Entry 4H9L (X-ray diffraction, 2.77 A resolution); this record covers chains L and H of the 3 polymer chains in the assembly.

[Chain L]
Molecule: Reaction center protein L chain
From: Rhodobacter sphaeroides
UniProtKB: P0C0Y8 (RCEL_RHOSH); residues 1-281 here correspond to UniProt positions 2-282 (UniProt number = residue number + 1)
Sequence (281 residues; row label = number of the first residue in the row):
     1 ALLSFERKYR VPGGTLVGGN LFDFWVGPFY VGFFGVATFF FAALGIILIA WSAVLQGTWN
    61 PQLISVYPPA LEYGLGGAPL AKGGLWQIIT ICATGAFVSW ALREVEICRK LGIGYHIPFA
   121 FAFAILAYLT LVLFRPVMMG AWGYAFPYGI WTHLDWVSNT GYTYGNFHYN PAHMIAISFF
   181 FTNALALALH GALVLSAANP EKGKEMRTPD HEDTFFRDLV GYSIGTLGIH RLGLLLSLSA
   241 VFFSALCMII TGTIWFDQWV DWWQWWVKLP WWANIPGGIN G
Disordered / not traced: 281
Metal / ion sites: Fe ion: His-190, His-230 (shared with 3 residues of chain M)
Small-molecule neighbours:
  - bacteriochlorophyll a (BCL), molecule 1: Ile-46, Tyr-128, Leu-131, Phe-146, Ile-150, Trp-151, His-153, Leu-154, Trp-156, Val-157
  - bacteriochlorophyll a (BCL), molecule 2: Phe-97, Phe-121, Ala-124, Ile-125, Ala-127, Tyr-128, Leu-131, Trp-156, Val-157, Ser-158, Thr-160, Gly-161, Tyr-162, Asn-166, Phe-167, His-168, His-173, Ala-176, Ile-177, Phe-180, Phe-181, Val-241, Ser-244, Ala-245, Cys-247, Met-248
  - bacteriochlorophyll a (BCL), molecule 3: Val-157, Tyr-162, His-168, Phe-181
  - bacteriochlorophyll a (BCL), molecule 4: His-168, Met-174, Ile-177, Ser-178, Phe-181, Thr-182, Leu-185
  - bacteriopheophytin a (BPH), molecule 1: Phe-41, Ala-42, Gly-45, Ile-49, Ile-89, Cys-92, Ala-93, Ala-96, Phe-97, Trp-100, Glu-104, Ile-117, Ala-120, Phe-121, Phe-123, Ala-124, Tyr-128, Phe-146, Tyr-148, Gly-149, Ile-150, His-153, Phe-180, Ser-237, Leu-238, Val-241
  - bacteriopheophytin a (BPH), molecule 2: Phe-181, Ala-184, Leu-185, Ala-188, Leu-189, Phe-216, Leu-219, Val-220
  - ubiquinone-10 (U10), molecule 1: Phe-29, Tyr-30, Val-31, Gly-35, Thr-38, Phe-39, Trp-100, Arg-103
  - ubiquinone-10 (U10), molecule 2: Leu-189, His-190, Leu-193, Glu-212, Asp-213, Phe-216, Tyr-222, Ser-223, Ile-224, Gly-225, Thr-226, Ile-229

[Chain H]
Molecule: Reaction center protein H chain
From: Rhodobacter sphaeroides
UniProtKB: P0C0Y7 (RCEH_RHOSH); numbering as in UniProt (aligned over 11-250)
Sequence (260 residues; row label = number of the first residue in the row):
     1 MVGVTAFGNF DLASLAIYSF WIFLAGLIYY LQTENMREGY PLENEDGTPA ANQGPFPLPK
    61 PKTFILPHGR GTLTVPGPES EDRPIALART AVSEGFPHAP TGDPMKDGVG PASWVARRDL
   121 PELDGHGHNK IKPMKAAAGF HVSAGKNPIG LPVRGCDLEI AGKVVDIWVD IPEQMARFLE
   181 VELKDGSTRL LPMQMVKVQS NRVHVNALSS DLFAGIPTIK SPTEVTLLEE DKICGYVAGG
   241 LMYAAPKRKS VVAAMLAEYA
Disordered / not traced: 1-10, 249-260
Differences from the reference sequence: expression tag (1-10, 251-260)

[Chain L / chain H interface]
Pairs across the interface - 67 pairs, chain L then chain H:
  Ala-1(L) / Leu-42(H)
  Ala-1(L) / Glu-43(H)
  Ala-1(L) / Ala-50(H)
  Leu-2(L) / Leu-42(H)
  Leu-2(L) / Glu-43(H)  hydrogen bond (backbone-backbone)
  Leu-3(L) / Gly-39(H)
  Leu-3(L) / Tyr-40(H)  hydrophobic
  Leu-3(L) / Leu-42(H)  hydrophobic
  Ser-4(L) / Gly-39(H)  hydrogen bond (backbone-backbone)
  Ser-4(L) / Glu-43(H)
  Ser-4(L) / Glu-79(H)
  Ser-4(L) / Glu-81(H)
  Phe-5(L) / Gly-39(H)
  Phe-5(L) / Glu-81(H)
  Arg-7(L) / Glu-45(H)  hydrogen bond (side chain-backbone)
  Arg-7(L) / Leu-87(H)
  Arg-7(L) / Arg-89(H)
  Arg-7(L) / His-98(H)  hydrogen bond
  Lys-8(L) / Glu-81(H)  salt bridge
  Lys-8(L) / Arg-83(H)
  Lys-8(L) / Ile-85(H)
  Lys-8(L) / Leu-87(H)
  Lys-8(L) / Val-109(H)
  Lys-8(L) / Gly-110(H)  hydrogen bond (backbone-backbone)
  Lys-8(L) / Ser-113(H)  hydrogen bond (backbone-side chain)
  Lys-8(L) / Trp-114(H)
  Tyr-9(L) / Gly-110(H)
  Tyr-9(L) / Ser-113(H)
  Arg-10(L) / Pro-97(H)
  Arg-10(L) / His-98(H)  hydrogen bond (backbone-backbone)
  Val-11(L) / Leu-87(H)  hydrophobic
  Val-11(L) / Pro-97(H)
  Val-11(L) / His-98(H)
  Val-11(L) / Gly-110(H)
  Val-11(L) / Pro-111(H)
  Val-11(L) / Tyr-243(H)
  Pro-12(L) / Pro-97(H)
  Pro-12(L) / His-98(H)
  Pro-12(L) / Met-242(H)
  Gly-13(L) / Met-242(H)
  Asp-23(L) / Pro-97(H)
  Phe-24(L) / Gly-95(H)
  Phe-24(L) / Phe-96(H)  hydrophobic
  Trp-25(L) / Gly-95(H)  hydrogen bond (backbone-backbone)
  Trp-25(L) / Phe-96(H)
  Trp-25(L) / Pro-97(H)
  Lys-110(L) / Pro-111(H)
  Leu-111(L) / Pro-111(H)
  Gly-112(L) / Pro-111(H)
  Gly-112(L) / Ala-238(H)
  Ala-198(L) / Phe-64(H)
  Asn-199(L) / Lys-62(H)  hydrogen bond
  Gly-203(L) / Ile-65(H)
  Lys-204(L) / Ile-65(H)
  Glu-205(L) / Ile-65(H)
  Glu-205(L) / Leu-66(H)
  Glu-205(L) / Pro-67(H)
  Met-206(L) / Phe-64(H)  hydrophobic
  Met-206(L) / Ile-65(H)  hydrogen bond (backbone-backbone)
  Met-206(L) / Leu-66(H)  hydrophobic
  Met-206(L) / Pro-67(H)
  Thr-208(L) / Gly-125(H)
  Pro-209(L) / Glu-173(H)
  Asp-210(L) / Asp-124(H)
  Asp-210(L) / Gly-125(H)  hydrogen bond (side chain-backbone)
  Asp-210(L) / Pro-172(H)
  Thr-226(L) / Glu-173(H)  hydrogen bond
Other interface residues (no listed pair), chain L (31 interface residues in all): Gly-14, Asp-213, Leu-227
Other interface residues (no listed pair), chain H (41 interface residues in all): Glu-38, Pro-41, Ala-88, Ala-99, Pro-100, Val-115, Lys-130, Met-175

[In short]
31 residues of chain L and 41 residues of chain H are in contact; the contacts include 12 hydrogen bonds and 1
salt bridge. Polar pairs include Lys-8(L)/Glu-81(H), Arg-7(L)/Glu-45(H) and Arg-7(L)/His-98(H). Ligands of
chain L: 4 copies of bacteriochlorophyll a, bacteriopheophytin a and ubiquinone-10.
Here chain L is Reaction center protein L chain and chain H is Reaction center protein H chain, both from
Rhodobacter sphaeroides. Entry 4H9L (Bacterial Photosynthetic Reaction Center from Rhodobacter sphaeroides
with ILE M265 replaced with SER) was determined by X-ray diffraction.
